4Y8T - chains A and G of the 30 polymer chains in the assembly; structure by X-ray diffraction, 2.70 A resolution.

Chain A:
Name: Proteasome subunit alpha type-2
From: Saccharomyces cerevisiae S288c
Notes: EC 3.4.25.1
Reference sequence: P23639 (PSA2_YEAST); numbering as in UniProt (aligned over 1-250)
Chain sequence (250 residues; row label = number of the first residue in the row):
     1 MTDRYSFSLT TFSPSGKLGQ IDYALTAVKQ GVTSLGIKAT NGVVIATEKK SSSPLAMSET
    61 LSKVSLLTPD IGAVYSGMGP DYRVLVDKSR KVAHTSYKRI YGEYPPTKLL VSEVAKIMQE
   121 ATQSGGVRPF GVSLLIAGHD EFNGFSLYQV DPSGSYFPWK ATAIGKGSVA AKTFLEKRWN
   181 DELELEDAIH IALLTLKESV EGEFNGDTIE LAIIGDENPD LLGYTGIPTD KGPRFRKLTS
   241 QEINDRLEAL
UniProt features mapped onto this chain:
  - cross-link: Lys108 (Glycyl lysine isopeptide (Lys-Gly) (interchain with G-Cter in ubiquitin))

Chain G:
Name: Proteasome subunit alpha type-1
From: Saccharomyces cerevisiae S288c
Notes: EC 3.4.25.1
Reference sequence: P21243 (PSA1_YEAST); residues -8 to 243 here correspond to UniProt positions 1-252 (UniProt number = residue number + 9)
Chain sequence (252 residues; numbered -8 to 243; the number before each row is that of its first residue; numbers below 1 keep their minus sign (Met-8 is residue -8)):
    -8 MSGAAAASAA GYDRHITIFS PEGRLYQVEY AFKATNQTNI NSLAVRGKDC TVVISQKKVP
    52 DKLLDPTTVS YIFCISRTIG MVVNGPIPDA RNAALRAKAE AAEFRYKYGY DMPCDVLAKR
   112 MANLSQIYTQ RAYMRPLGVI LTFVSVDEEL GPSIYKTDPA GYYVGYKATA TGPKQQEITT
   172 NLENHFKKSK IDHINEESWE KVVEFAITHM IDALGTEFSK NDLEVGVATK DKFFTLSAEN
   232 IEERLVAIAE QD
Not modelled in the structure: -8 to 1, 243

Chain A / chain G interface:
Residue-residue contacts (65; chain A residue first):
  Thr2(A) - Tyr124(G)
  Asp3(A) - Arg122(G)
  Asp3(A) - Tyr124(G)
  Tyr5(A) - Ile7(G)
  Tyr5(A) - Ala123(G)  hydrophobic
  Tyr5(A) - Tyr124(G)  hydrophobic
  Leu9(A) - Ile9(G)  hydrophobic
  Leu9(A) - Ala123(G)  hydrophobic
  Gln20(A) - Ile9(G)
  Gln20(A) - Phe10(G)  hydrogen bond (side chain-backbone)
  Tyr23(A) - Phe10(G)  hydrophobic
  Tyr23(A) - Ser11(G)
  Tyr23(A) - Pro12(G)  hydrophobic
  Tyr23(A) - Gly14(G)
  Ala24(A) - Phe10(G)  hydrophobic
  Thr26(A) - Glu13(G)
  Ala27(A) - Gly14(G)
  Ser52(A) - Tyr153(G)
  Pro54(A) - Lys158(G)  hydrogen bond (backbone-side chain)
  Pro54(A) - Glu174(G)
  Leu55(A) - Tyr157(G)
  Leu55(A) - Lys158(G)  hydrogen bond (backbone-backbone)
  Leu55(A) - Ala159(G)
  Leu55(A) - Thr170(G)
  Leu55(A) - Glu174(G)
  Leu55(A) - Phe177(G)  hydrophobic
  Ala56(A) - Gly156(G)
  Ala56(A) - Tyr157(G)  hydrophobic
  Met57(A) - Arg37(G)
  Met57(A) - Val155(G)
  Met57(A) - Gly156(G)  hydrogen bond (backbone-backbone)
  Met57(A) - Tyr157(G)
  Met57(A) - Lys158(G)
  Thr60(A) - Tyr146(G)
  Thr60(A) - Val155(G)
  Thr60(A) - Gly156(G)  hydrogen bond (side chain-backbone)
  Leu61(A) - Tyr153(G)  hydrophobic
  Met78(A) - Phe10(G)  hydrophobic
  Met78(A) - Leu16(G)  hydrophobic
  Pro80(A) - Gln117(G)
  Pro80(A) - Ala151(G)
  Pro80(A) - Gly152(G)
  Pro80(A) - Tyr153(G)
  Asp81(A) - Gln117(G)
  Arg83(A) - Ala113(G)  hydrogen bond (side chain-backbone)
  Arg83(A) - Asn114(G)
  Arg83(A) - Gly152(G)  hydrogen bond (side chain-backbone)
  Arg83(A) - Tyr154(G)
  Val84(A) - Asn114(G)
  Val84(A) - Gln117(G)
  Asp87(A) - Lys110(G)  salt bridge
  Asp87(A) - Asn114(G)
  Gly126(A) - Arg122(G)
  Gly126(A) - Ala123(G)  hydrogen bond (backbone-backbone)
  Val127(A) - Gln121(G)
  Val127(A) - Arg122(G)
  Arg128(A) - Thr8(G)
  Arg128(A) - Phe10(G)
  Arg128(A) - Leu16(G)
  Arg128(A) - Thr120(G)  hydrogen bond (side chain-backbone)
  Arg128(A) - Gln121(G)  hydrogen bond (backbone-backbone)
  Pro129(A) - Phe10(G)
  Pro129(A) - Gln121(G)
  Phe130(A) - Gln121(G)
  Gly131(A) - Phe10(G)
Other interface residues (no listed pair), chain A (31 interface residues in all): Met1, Ser53, Ala121
Other interface residues (no listed pair), chain G (33 interface residues in all): Leu173

In short:
31 residues of chain A and 33 residues of chain G are in contact, with 10 hydrogen bonds and 1 salt bridge.
Polar pairs include Asp87(A)-Lys110(G), Gln20(A)-Phe10(G) and Pro54(A)-Lys158(G).
Chain A is Proteasome subunit alpha type-2 and chain G is Proteasome subunit alpha type-1, both from
Saccharomyces cerevisiae S288c; the structure, Yeast 20S proteasome beta2-H116D mutant in complex with
Ac-PAE-ep, was determined by X-ray diffraction together with 4Y69, 4Y6A, 4Y6V, 4Y6Z, 4Y70, 4Y74 and 34 further
entries from the same study.
